Entry 9CZO (electron microscopy, 2.87 A resolution); this record covers chains E and H of the 8 polymer chains in the assembly.

# Chain E (and H)
Protein: Large-conductance Ca2+-activated K+ channel beta2 subunit, Calcium-activated potassium channel subunit beta-4
Organism: Homo sapiens
Notes: fragment: N-terminal 45 residues of kcnmb2 ligated to kcnmb4 (devoid of N terminal first 15 residues); chain H of this document is another copy of the same molecule, construct and numbering; everything in this record applies to it too
UniProtKB: chimeric construct of B5BNX0, Q86W47: residues 2-44 from B5BNX0 (B5BNX0_HUMAN) positions 2-44 (same numbers); residues 45-240 from Q86W47 positions 15-210 (UniProt number = residue number - 30)
Amino-acid sequence (239 residues; each row starts with the number of its first residue):
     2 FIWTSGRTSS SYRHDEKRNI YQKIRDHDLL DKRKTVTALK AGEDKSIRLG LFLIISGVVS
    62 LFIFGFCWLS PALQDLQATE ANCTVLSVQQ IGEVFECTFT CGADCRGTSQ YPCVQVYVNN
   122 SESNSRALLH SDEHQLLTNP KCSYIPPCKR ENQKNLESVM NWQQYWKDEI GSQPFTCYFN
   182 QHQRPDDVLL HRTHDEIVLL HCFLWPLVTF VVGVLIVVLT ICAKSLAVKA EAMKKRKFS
Disordered / not traced: 2-37, 235-240
Cystine bridges: Cys84-Cys178, Cys98-Cys149, Cys102-Cys106, Cys114-Cys143
UniProt features mapped onto this chain:
  - glycosylation (N-linked (GlcNAc...) asparagine): Asn83, Asn120

# Interface between chain E and chain H
Contacting residue pairs (17):
  Cys102(E) - Leu137(H)  hydrophobic
  Cys102(E) - Arg185(H)  hydrogen bond (backbone-side chain)
  Gly103(E) - Arg185(H)  hydrogen bond (backbone-side chain)
  Ala104(E) - Leu138(H)
  Ala104(E) - Arg185(H)
  Arg107(E) - Leu138(H)  hydrogen bond (side chain-backbone)
  Gly108(E) - Pro141(H)
  Ser110(E) - Lys142(H)  hydrogen bond
  Gln111(E) - Glu94(H)  hydrogen bond
  Gln111(E) - Lys142(H)
  Arg151(E) - Leu129(H)
  Arg151(E) - His131(H)
  Arg151(E) - Pro141(H)  hydrogen bond (side chain-backbone)
  Arg151(E) - Asp187(H)  salt bridge
  Arg151(E) - Asp188(H)  salt bridge
  Glu152(E) - Tyr118(H)  hydrogen bond
  Asn153(E) - Lys142(H)  hydrogen bond
Also at the interface, not in a pair above, chain E (13 interface residues in all): Phe100, Cys106, Thr109
Also at the interface, not in a pair above, chain H (12 interface residues in all): Glu134

# Summary
Chain E and chain H form an interface of 13 and 12 residues respectively; the contacts include 8 hydrogen
bonds and 2 salt bridges. Among the polar pairs are Arg151(E)-Asp187(H), Arg151(E)-Asp188(H) and
Cys102(E)-Arg185(H).
Both chains are Large-conductance Ca2+-activated K+ channel beta2 subunit, Calcium-activated potassium channel
subunit beta-4 (Homo sapiens). Entry 9CZO (Ca2+ bound intermediate state of hSlo1 + beta2N-beta4 channel in
nanodisc) was determined by electron microscopy together with 9CZH, 9CZJ, 9CZK, 9CZM, 9CZQ, 9D18 and 9D19 from
the same study.
